5O8Z - chains A and B; structure by X-ray diffraction, 2.10 A resolution.

# Chain A (and B)
Molecule: Transcriptional regulatory protein RcsB
From: Salmonella typhimurium (strain LT2 / SGSC1412 / ATCC 700720)
Notes: chain B of this document is another copy of the same molecule, construct and numbering; everything in this record applies to it too
UniProt: P58663 (RCSB_SALTY); numbering as in UniProt (aligned over 1-216)
Sequence (216 residues; each row starts with the number of its first residue):
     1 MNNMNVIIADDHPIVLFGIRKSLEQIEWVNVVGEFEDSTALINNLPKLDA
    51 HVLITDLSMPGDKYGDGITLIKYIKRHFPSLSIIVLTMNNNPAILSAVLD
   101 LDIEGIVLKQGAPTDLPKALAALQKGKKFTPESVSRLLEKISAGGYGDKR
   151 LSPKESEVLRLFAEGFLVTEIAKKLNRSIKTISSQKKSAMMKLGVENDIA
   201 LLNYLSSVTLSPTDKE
Disordered / not traced: 127-130, 144-149, 211-216 (chain B: 1, 211-216)
Metal / ion sites: Mg2+: Asp11, Asp56, Ser58; beryllium trifluoride ion near Asp56 (its only coordinating residue here)
Curated features (UniProtKB/Swiss-Prot):
  - DNA-binding region: Val168 to Lys187 (H-T-H motif)
  - modified residue: Asp56 (4-aspartylphosphate)
Reported in the primary citation:
  - self-association interface (contacts with another copy of this molecule); pairs are residue here / residue on that copy: His12-Met88, Met88-Met88, Leu202-Leu202 (hydrophobic contact)
  - contacts within the chain: Asp10-Lys109 (salt bridge), Asp66-Arg160 (salt bridge)
  - binding site for beryllium trifluoride ion: Asp56, Ser58, Thr87, Met88, Lys109
  - Mg2+ coordination: Asp11, Asp56, Ser58
  - post-translational modification sites: Asp56
  - mutagenesis - K154A, K187A: decreased binding to P1flhDC
  - mutagenesis - D56A: abolished catalytic activity
  - mutagenesis - H12A, S58A, E170A: decreased catalytic activity
  - mutagenesis - M88A (5x): increased catalytic activity
  - mutagenesis - H12A, K180A, Q185A: abolished binding to P1flhDC
  - mutagenesis - R160A, K180A, Q185A, S207C: decreased signaling
  - conformationally variable residues (order/disorder transition, side-chain flip): Thr87, Leu108, Lys127 to Thr130, Gly144 to Lys149
  - mutagenesis - M88A: increased binding to P1flhDC
  - mutagenesis - D56A: decreased signaling in response to capsule
  - mutagenesis - A93D, R160D, K180A, Q185A, L202D, S207C: abolished signaling
  - mutagenesis - M88A/S207C, L202F: unchanged signaling

# How chain A and chain B interact
Pairs across the interface (35):
  His12(A) - Met88(B)
  His12(A) - Lys109(B)
  His12(A) - Gln110(B)
  Pro13(A) - Lys109(B)
  Pro13(A) - Gly111(B)
  Pro13(A) - Pro113(B)  hydrophobic
  Ile14(A) - Gly18(B)
  Ile14(A) - Ile19(B)
  Ile14(A) - Ser22(B)
  Val15(A) - Val15(B)  hydrophobic
  Phe17(A) - Lys21(B)
  Phe17(A) - Pro113(B)
  Gly18(A) - Ile14(B)
  Gly18(A) - Phe17(B)
  Gly18(A) - Gly18(B)
  Ile19(A) - Ile14(B)
  Lys21(A) - Phe17(B)
  Lys21(A) - Arg20(B)
  Met88(A) - His12(B)
  Met88(A) - Met88(B)  hydrophobic
  Lys109(A) - His12(B)
  Lys109(A) - Pro13(B)
  Gln110(A) - His12(B)
  Gln110(A) - Pro13(B)
  Gly111(A) - Pro13(B)
  Pro113(A) - Phe17(B)  hydrophobic
  Phe162(A) - Ile199(B)
  Gly165(A) - Ile199(B)
  Asn197(A) - Leu167(B)
  Ile199(A) - Phe162(B)  hydrophobic
  Ile199(A) - Lys186(B)
  Ile199(A) - Asp198(B)
  Leu202(A) - Leu202(B)  hydrophobic
  Asn203(A) - Gly165(B)  hydrogen bond (side chain-backbone)
  Asn203(A) - Leu202(B)
Interface residues without a listed pair, chain A (25 interface residues in all): Asp11, Arg20, Ser22, Phe166, Leu167, Ala200
Interface residues without a listed pair, chain B (29 interface residues in all): Asp11, Glu24, Leu86, Ala112, Phe166, Asn197, Asn203

# Overview
The interface between chain A and chain B involves 25 residues on one side and 29 on the other, with 1
hydrogen bond. Its one hydrogen-bonded contact is Asn203(A)-Gly165(B). From the paper: a binding site for
beryllium trifluoride ion at Asp56(A), Ser58(A) and Thr87(A) among others; A93D, R160D and K180A of chain A,
among others, abolish signaling; 16 substitutions were tested in all.
Both chains are Transcriptional regulatory protein RcsB (Salmonella typhimurium (strain LT2 / SGSC1412 / ATCC
700720)). Entry 5O8Z (Conformational dynamism for DNA interaction in Salmonella typhimurium RcsB response
regulator) was determined by X-ray diffraction together with 5O8Y, 6EO2 and 6EO3 from the same study.
